2XX7 - chains A and C; structure by X-ray diffraction, 2.20 A resolution.

Chain A (and C):
Molecule: Glutamate receptor 2
From: Rattus norvegicus
Notes: fragment: ligand binding domain, residues 413-527, 653-795; chain C of this document is another copy of the same molecule, construct and numbering; everything in this record applies to it too
Reference sequence: P19491 (GRIA2_RAT); the construct has insertions or renumbered stretches relative to UniProt, so the offset changes along the chain: 3-117 = UniProt 413-527; 120-262 = UniProt 653-795
Amino-acid sequence (291 residues; row label = number of the first residue in the row; numbers below 1 keep their minus sign (Met-28 is residue -28)):
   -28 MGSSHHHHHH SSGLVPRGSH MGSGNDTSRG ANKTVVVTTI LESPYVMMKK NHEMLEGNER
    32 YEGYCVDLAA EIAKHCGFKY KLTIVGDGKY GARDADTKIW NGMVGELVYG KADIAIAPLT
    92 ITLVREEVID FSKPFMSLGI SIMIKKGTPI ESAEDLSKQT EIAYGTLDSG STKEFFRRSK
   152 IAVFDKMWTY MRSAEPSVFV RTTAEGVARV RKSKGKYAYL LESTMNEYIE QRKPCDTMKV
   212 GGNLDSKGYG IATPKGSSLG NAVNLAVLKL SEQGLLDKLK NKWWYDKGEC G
Not modelled in the structure: -28 to 0 (chain C: -28 to 2)
Sequence notes: expression tag (-28 to 2); linker (118-119); engineered mutation Ser242 (Asn775 in P19491)
Disulfide bonds: Cys206-Cys261
Metal / ion sites: Zn2+ site 1: His23 (shared with Asp65(C) of chain C); Zn2+ site 2: Glu42, His46 (together with sulfate ion) (shared with 1 residue of chain B); Zn2+ site 3: Glu166 (shared with 2 residues of chain B)
Residues lining bound ligands:
  - 1ND (1-[4-(1-pyrrolidinylcarbonyl)phenyl]-3-(trifluoromethyl)-4,5,6,7-tetrahydro-1H-indazole): Ile92, Lys104, Pro105, Phe106, Met107, Ser108, Ser217, Lys218, Gly219, Leu239, Ser242, Leu247
  - glutamic acid (GLU): Tyr61, Pro89, Leu90, Thr91, Arg96, Leu138, Gly141, Ser142, Thr143, Leu192, Glu193, Met196, Tyr220
UniProt features mapped onto this chain:
  - binding site (L-glutamate): Pro89, Thr91, Arg96, Ser142, Thr143, Glu193
  - site: Arg64 (Interaction with the cone snail toxin Con-ikot-ikot), Ile121 (Crucial to convey clamshell closure to channel opening), Arg148 (Interaction with the cone snail toxin Con-ikot-ikot), Lys240 (Interaction with the cone snail toxin Con-ikot-ikot)
  - glycosylation: Asn3 (N-linked (GlcNAc...) asparagine)
  - modified residue (Phosphoserine): Ser150, Ser184

How chain A and chain C interact:
Pairs across the interface (25; chain A residue first):
  Ile92(A) with Leu239(C), hydrophobic
  Thr93(A) with Glu243(C)
  Leu94(A) with Leu236(C); Lys240(C); Glu243(C), hydrogen bond (backbone-side chain)
  Glu97(A) with Lys104(C), salt bridge; Asn235(C), hydrogen bond; Leu239(C)
  Phe102(A) with Lys104(C), hydrogen bond (backbone-side chain)
  Ser103(A) with Lys104(C)
  Lys104(A) with Glu97(C), salt bridge; Phe102(C), hydrogen bond (side chain-backbone); Ser103(C)
  Pro105(A) with Pro105(C)
  Ile152(A) with Gln244(C)
  Ser217(A) with Ser242(C)
  Asn235(A) with Glu97(C)
  Leu236(A) with Leu94(C); Glu97(C)
  Leu239(A) with Glu97(C)
  Lys240(A) with Leu94(C)
  Ser242(A) with Ser217(C)
  Glu243(A) with Thr93(C); Leu94(C), hydrogen bond (side chain-backbone)
  Gln244(A) with Lys151(C)
Other interface residues (no listed pair), chain A (18 interface residues in all): Lys151
Other interface residues (no listed pair), chain C (17 interface residues in all): Ile92

In short:
18 residues of chain A face 17 of chain C across their interface; the contacts include 5 hydrogen bonds and 2
salt bridges. Polar pairs include Glu97(A)-Lys104(C), Leu94(A)-Glu243(C) and Glu97(A)-Asn235(C). Ligands of
chain A: glutamic acid and compound 1ND.
Chain A and chain C are both Glutamate receptor 2 (Rattus norvegicus); the structure, Crystal structure of
1-(4-(1-pyrrolidinylcarbonyl)phenyl)-3-(trifluoromethyl)-4,5,6,7-tetrahydro-1H-indazole in complex with the
ligand binding domain of the Rat GluA2 receptor ..., was determined by X-ray diffraction, deposited together
with 2XX8, 2XX9, 2XXH and 2XXI.
